PDB entry 3IID | X-ray diffraction, 1.90 A resolution | chain A

[Chain A]
Protein: Core histone macro-H2A.1, Isoform 1
Source organism: Homo sapiens
Notes: fragment: Macro domain:
UniProtKB: O75367-2 (H2AY_HUMAN); numbering as in UniProt (aligned over 162-369)
Amino-acid sequence (211 residues; numbered 159 to 369; the number before each row is that of its first residue):
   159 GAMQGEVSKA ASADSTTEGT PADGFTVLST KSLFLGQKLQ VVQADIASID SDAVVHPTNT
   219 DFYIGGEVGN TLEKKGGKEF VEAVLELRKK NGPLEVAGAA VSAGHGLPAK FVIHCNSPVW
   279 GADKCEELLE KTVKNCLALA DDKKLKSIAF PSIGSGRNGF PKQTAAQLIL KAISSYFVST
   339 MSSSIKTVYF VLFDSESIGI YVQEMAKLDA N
Disordered / not traced: 159-179, 365-369
Construct notes: expression tag (159-161)
Residues lining bound ligands: adenosine-5-diphosphoribose (APR): A202, D203, I204, P215, T216, N217, Y221, I222, G223, G224, E225, V226, G227, T229, S275, P309, S310, I311, G312, S313, G314, R315, N316, K320, V349, F351, D352, S355

[Summary]
Bound to chain A: adenosine-5-diphosphoribose.
Chain A is Core histone macro-H2A.1, Isoform 1 (Homo sapiens); the structure, Crystal structure of the macro
domain of human histone macroH2A1.1 in complex with ADP-ribose (form A), was determined by X-ray diffraction
together with 3IIF from the same study.
